5B40 - chains A and J of the 10 polymer chains in the assembly; structure by X-ray diffraction, 3.33 A resolution.

== Chain A ==
Name: Histone H3.2
Source organism: Homo sapiens
UniProtKB: Q71DI3 (H32_HUMAN); residues 0-135 here correspond to UniProt positions 1-136 (UniProt number = residue number + 1)
Amino-acid sequence (139 residues; row label = number of the first residue in the row; numbers below 1 keep their minus sign (Gly-3 is residue -3)):
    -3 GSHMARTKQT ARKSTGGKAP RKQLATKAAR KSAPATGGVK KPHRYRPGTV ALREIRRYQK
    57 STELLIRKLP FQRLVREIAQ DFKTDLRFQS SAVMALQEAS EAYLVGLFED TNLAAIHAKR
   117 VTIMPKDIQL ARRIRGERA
Disordered / not traced: -3 to 40, 135
Differences from the reference sequence: expression tag (-3 to -1); engineered mutation Ala110 (Cys111 in Q71DI3)
Swiss-Prot annotation at these positions:
  - modified residue: Arg2 (Asymmetric dimethylarginine), Thr3 (Phosphothreonine), Lys4 (Allysine), Gln5 (5-glutamyl dopamine), Thr6 (Phosphothreonine), Arg8 (Citrulline), Lys9 (N6,N6,N6-trimethyllysine), Ser10 (ADP-ribosylserine), Thr11 (Phosphothreonine), Lys14 (N6-(2-hydroxyisobutyryl)lysine), Arg17 (Asymmetric dimethylarginine), Lys18 (N6-(2-hydroxyisobutyryl)lysine), Lys23 (N6-(2-hydroxyisobutyryl)lysine), Arg26 (Citrulline), Lys27 (N6,N6,N6-trimethyllysine), Ser28 (ADP-ribosylserine), Lys36 (N6,N6,N6-trimethyllysine), Lys37 (N6-methyllysine), Tyr41 (Phosphotyrosine), Lys56 (N6,N6,N6-trimethyllysine) and 8 more in UniProt
  - lipidation: Lys18 (N6-decanoyllysine)

== Chain J ==
Molecule: 146-nt DNA strand
Sequence (146 nucleotides; row label = number of the first residue in the row):
   147 ATCAATATCC ACCTGCAGAT TCTACCAAAA GTGTATTTGG AAACTGCTCC ATCAAAAGGC
   207 ATGTTCAGCT GAATTCAGCT GAACATGCCT TTTGATGGAG CAGTTTCCAA ATACACTTTT
   267 GGTAGAATCT GCAGGTGGAT ATTGAT

== Interface between chain A and chain J ==
Contacting residue pairs (24):
  Tyr41(A) with DT152(J), base contact; DA153(J), hydrogen bond to the sugar; DA229(J), sugar contact; DC230(J), hydrogen bond to the phosphate
  Arg42(A) with DA229(J), phosphate contact
  Pro43(A) with DA228(J), phosphate contact; DA229(J), sugar contact
  Gly44(A) with DA228(J), hydrogen bond to the phosphate; DA229(J), hydrogen bond to the phosphate
  Thr45(A) with DA229(J), hydrogen bond to the phosphate
  Val46(A) with DA229(J), hydrogen bond to the phosphate; DC230(J), phosphate contact
  Ala47(A) with DA229(J), hydrogen bond to the phosphate
  Arg49(A) with DT154(J), hydrogen bond to the phosphate; DC155(J), salt bridge to the phosphate
  Arg63(A) with DT237(J), sugar contact; DT238(J), phosphate contact
  Lys64(A) with DT238(J), hydrogen bond to the phosphate
  Leu65(A) with DT237(J), phosphate contact; DT238(J), phosphate contact
  Pro66(A) with DT237(J), phosphate contact
  Arg69(A) with DT237(J), salt bridge to the phosphate
  Arg83(A) with DG246(J), hydrogen bond to the phosphate; DC247(J), salt bridge to the phosphate
Interface residues without a listed pair, chain A (17 interface residues in all): Arg53, Gln85, Thr118
Interface residues without a listed pair, chain J (13 interface residues in all): DG227, DG249

== Overview ==
The interface between chain A and chain J involves 17 residues on one side and 13 on the other, with 10
hydrogen bonds and 3 salt bridges. Polar contacts include Tyr41(A)-DA153(J), Tyr41(A)-DC230(J) and
Gly44(A)-DA228(J).
Chain A is Histone H3.2 (Homo sapiens) and chain J is a 146-nt DNA strand; the structure, The nucleosome
structure containing H2B-K120 and H4-K31 monoubiquitinations, was determined by X-ray diffraction.
